Entry 7S86 (X-ray diffraction, 2.00 A resolution); this record covers chain A.

[Chain A]
Molecule: Hydrophobin
From: Schizophyllum commune
Reference sequence: D8QCG9 (D8QCG9_SCHCM); the construct has insertions or renumbered stretches relative to UniProt, so the offset changes along the chain: 1-29 = UniProt 18-46; 32-99 = UniProt 47-114
Amino-acid sequence (99 residues; numbered 1 to 99; the number before each row is that of its first residue):
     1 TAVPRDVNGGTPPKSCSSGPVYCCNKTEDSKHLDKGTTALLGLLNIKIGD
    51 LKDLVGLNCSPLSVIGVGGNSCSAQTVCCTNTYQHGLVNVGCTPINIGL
Unresolved in the structure: 1-9, 64-70
Differences from the reference sequence: insertion (30-31)
Cystine bridges: Cys16-Cys78, Cys23-Cys72, Cys24-Cys59, Cys79-Cys92
Ion coordination: Na+ near Ser18 (its only coordinating residue here)
Curated features (UniProtKB/Swiss-Prot):
  - glycosylation: Asn25 (N-linked (GlcNAc...) asparagine)

[Overview]
Chain A is Hydrophobin (Schizophyllum commune); the structure, Crystal structure of hydrophobin SC16, C2221,
was determined by X-ray diffraction together with 7S7S from the same study.
